PDB entry 4UNW | X-ray diffraction, 2.60 A resolution | chains B and F of the 6 polymer chains in the assembly

[Chain B (and F)]
Molecule: H3 haemagglutinin HA2 chain
From: Influenza A virus (A/EQ/NEWMARKET/93/(H3N8))
Notes: chain F of this document is another copy of the same molecule, construct and numbering; everything in this record applies to it too
Amino-acid sequence (173 residues; each row starts with the number of its first residue):
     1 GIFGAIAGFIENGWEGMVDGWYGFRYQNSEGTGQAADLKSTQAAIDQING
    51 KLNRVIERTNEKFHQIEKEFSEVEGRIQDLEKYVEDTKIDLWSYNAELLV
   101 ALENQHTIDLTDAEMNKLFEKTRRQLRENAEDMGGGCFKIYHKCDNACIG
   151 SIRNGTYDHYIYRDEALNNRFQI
Not modelled in the structure: 173
Disulfide bonds: Cys144-Cys148
Glycans and other covalent adducts: glycan linked to Asn154
What the authors report for this chain:
  - post-translational modification sites: Asn154 (proposed by the authors, not directly observed)
  - self-association interface (contacts with another copy of this molecule); pairs are residue here / residue on that copy: Arg54-Glu97

[How chain B and chain F interact]
Pairs across the interface (46):
  Phe3(B) - Ile2(F)
  Phe3(B) - Phe3(F)  hydrophobic
  Arg54(B) - Glu97(F)  salt bridge
  Asn60(B) - Asp90(F)  hydrogen bond
  Lys62(B) - Asp86(F)  salt bridge
  Lys62(B) - Asp90(F)  salt bridge
  Gln65(B) - Tyr83(F)
  Ile66(B) - Asp79(F)
  Ile66(B) - Leu80(F)  hydrophobic
  Ile66(B) - Tyr83(F)  hydrophobic
  Lys68(B) - Tyr83(F)  hydrogen bond
  Phe70(B) - Arg76(F)
  Glu74(B) - Arg76(F)  salt bridge
  Ile77(B) - Arg76(F)
  Leu80(B) - Leu80(F)  hydrophobic
  Glu81(B) - Arg76(F)  salt bridge
  Glu81(B) - Leu80(F)
  Val84(B) - Tyr83(F)  hydrophobic
  Val84(B) - Val84(F)  hydrophobic
  Glu85(B) - Tyr83(F)  hydrogen bond
  Lys88(B) - Tyr83(F)  hydrogen bond
  Lys88(B) - Thr87(F)
  Trp92(B) - Leu91(F)
  Trp92(B) - Tyr94(F)  hydrophobic
  Asn95(B) - Leu91(F)
  Asn95(B) - Tyr94(F)
  Leu99(B) - Tyr94(F)
  His106(B) - Gln105(F)
  Leu110(B) - Ile2(F)  hydrophobic
  Ala113(B) - Ile2(F)
  Lys117(B) - Gly1(F)  hydrogen bond (side chain-backbone)
  Lys117(B) - Ile2(F)
  Lys117(B) - Gly4(F)
  Arg124(B) - Phe9(F)
  Arg124(B) - Phe119(F)
  Arg124(B) - Arg123(F)
  Arg124(B) - Asp132(F)  salt bridge
  Arg127(B) - Glu131(F)  salt bridge
  Arg127(B) - Asp132(F)
  Arg127(B) - Met133(F)
  Arg127(B) - Tyr141(F)  hydrogen bond
  Glu128(B) - Glu131(F)
  Glu128(B) - Arg170(F)  salt bridge
  Arg163(B) - Glu131(F)  salt bridge
  Arg163(B) - Arg170(F)  hydrogen bond (side chain-backbone)
  Leu167(B) - Phe171(F)  hydrophobic
Also at the interface, not in a pair above, chain B (32 interface residues in all): His64, Gln78, Leu91, Leu102, Asp109
Also at the interface, not in a pair above, chain F (31 interface residues in all): Asn95, Leu98, Ala101, Leu102, Glu120, Lys139

[Summary]
32 residues of chain B and 31 residues of chain F are in contact; the contacts include 7 hydrogen bonds and 9
salt bridges. Polar pairs include Arg54(B)-Glu97(F), Lys62(B)-Asp86(F) and Lys62(B)-Asp90(F). From the paper:
a modification site at Asn154(B); a self-association interface involving Arg54(B).
Chain B and chain F are both H3 haemagglutinin HA2 chain (Influenza A virus (A/EQ/NEWMARKET/93/(H3N8))); the
structure, Structure of the A_Equine_Newmarket_2_93 H3 haemagglutinin, was determined by X-ray diffraction,
deposited together with 4UNX, 4UNY, 4UNZ, 4UO0, 4UO1, 4UO2 and 8 further entries.
